Entry 8UBY (electron microscopy, 2.67 A resolution); this record covers chain A.

Chain A:
Name: Heme transporter FLVCR1
From: Homo sapiens
Reference sequence: Q9Y5Y0 (FLVC1_HUMAN); residues 1-555 here = UniProt positions 1-555
Chain sequence (555 residues; numbered 1 to 555; the number before each row is that of its first residue):
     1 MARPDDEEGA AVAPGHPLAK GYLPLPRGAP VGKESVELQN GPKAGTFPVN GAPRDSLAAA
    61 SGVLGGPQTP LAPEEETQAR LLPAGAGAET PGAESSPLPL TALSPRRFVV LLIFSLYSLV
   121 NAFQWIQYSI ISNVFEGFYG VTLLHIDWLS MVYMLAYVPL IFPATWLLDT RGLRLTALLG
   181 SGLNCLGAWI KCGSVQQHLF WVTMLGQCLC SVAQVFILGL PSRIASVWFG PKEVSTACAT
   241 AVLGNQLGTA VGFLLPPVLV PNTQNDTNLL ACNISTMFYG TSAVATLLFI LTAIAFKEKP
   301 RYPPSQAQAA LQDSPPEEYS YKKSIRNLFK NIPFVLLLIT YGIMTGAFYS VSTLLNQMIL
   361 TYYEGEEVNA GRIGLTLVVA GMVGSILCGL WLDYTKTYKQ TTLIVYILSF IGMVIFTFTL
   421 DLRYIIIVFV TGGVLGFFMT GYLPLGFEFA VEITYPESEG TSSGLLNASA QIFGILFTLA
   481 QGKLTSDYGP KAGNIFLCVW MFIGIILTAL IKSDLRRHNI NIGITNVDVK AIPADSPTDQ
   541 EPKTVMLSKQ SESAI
Not modelled in the structure: 1-98, 518-555
Small-molecule neighbours: choline ion (CHT): W125, S150, Y153, M154, Q214, L218, N245, Y349, Q471
From the paper describing this entry:
  - mutagenesis - Q214A: unchanged growth
  - mutagenesis - W125A, Y153A: decreased growth

Overview:
Chain A binds choline ion. From the paper: W125A and Y153A reduce growth; Q214A leaves growth unchanged.
Chain A is Heme transporter FLVCR1 (Homo sapiens); the structure, Choline-bound FLVCR1, was determined by
electron microscopy together with 8UBW, 8UBX, 8UBZ and 8UC0 from the same study.
